1F5T - chains F and B of the 6 polymer chains in the assembly; structure by X-ray diffraction, 3.00 A resolution.

# Chain F
Molecule: 43mer DNA containing dxtr consensus binding sequence
Sequence (43 nucleotides; numbered 396 to 438; the number before each row is that of its first residue):
   396 TTAACATGCAAGGCTAAGGTTAGGCTAACCTTAGCCTTGCATG

# Chain B
Molecule: Diphtheria toxin repressor
From: Corynebacterium diphtheriae
Reference sequence: P33120 (DTXR_CORDI); residues 2001-2121 here correspond to UniProt positions 1-121 (UniProt number = residue number - 2000)
Chain sequence (121 residues; each row starts with the number of its first residue):
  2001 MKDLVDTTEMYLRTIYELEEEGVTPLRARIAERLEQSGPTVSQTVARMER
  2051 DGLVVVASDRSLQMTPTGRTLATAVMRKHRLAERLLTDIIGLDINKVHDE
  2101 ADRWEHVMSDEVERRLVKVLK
Not modelled in the structure: 2001
Differences from the reference sequence: engineered mutation Asp2102 (Cys102 in P33120)
Metal / ion sites: Ni2+ site 1: Met2010, Asp2102, Glu2105, His2106; Ni2+ site 2: His2079, Glu2083, His2098

# Interface between chain F and chain B
Residue-residue contacts (10; chain F residue first):
  DG408(F) with Ala2028(B), phosphate contact; Arg2029(B), salt bridge to the phosphate; Arg2060(B), sugar contact
  DC409(F) with Leu2026(B), phosphate contact; Arg2027(B), salt bridge to the phosphate; Ala2028(B), hydrogen bond to the phosphate; Arg2060(B), phosphate contact
  DT410(F) with Arg2027(B), salt bridge to the phosphate; Ser2042(B), hydrogen bond to the phosphate
  DA417(F) with Lys2002(B), sugar contact
Interface residues without a listed pair, chain F (7 interface residues in all): DA411, DA412, DT416
Interface residues without a listed pair, chain B (8 interface residues in all): Pro2039

# Overview
The interface between chain F and chain B involves 7 residues on one side and 8 on the other, with 2 hydrogen
bonds and 3 salt bridges. Polar contacts include DC409(F)-Ala2028(B), DT410(F)-Ser2042(B) and
DG408(F)-Arg2029(B). Met2010(B), Asp2102(B), Glu2105(B) and His2106(B) coordinate Ni2+ site 1.
Chain F is 43mer DNA containing dxtr consensus binding sequence and chain B is Diphtheria toxin repressor
(Corynebacterium diphtheriae); the structure, Diphtheria tox repressor (C102D mutant) complexed with nickel
and dtxr consensus binding sequence, was determined by X-ray diffraction.
